Entry 1Q5H (X-ray diffraction, 2.00 A resolution); this record covers chains A and B of the 3 polymer chains in the assembly.

# Chain A (and B)
Name: dUTP pyrophosphatase
Source organism: Homo sapiens
Notes: chain B of this document is another copy of the same molecule, construct and numbering; everything in this record applies to it too
Reference sequence: P33316 (DUT_HUMAN); residues 1-141 here correspond to UniProt positions 24-164 (UniProt number = residue number + 23)
Chain sequence (147 residues; each row starts with the number of its first residue; numbers below 1 keep their minus sign (His-5 is residue -5)):
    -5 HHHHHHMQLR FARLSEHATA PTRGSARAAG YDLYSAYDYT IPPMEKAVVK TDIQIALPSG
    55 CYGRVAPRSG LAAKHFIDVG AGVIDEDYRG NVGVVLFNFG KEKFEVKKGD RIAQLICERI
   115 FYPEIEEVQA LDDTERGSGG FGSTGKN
Disordered / not traced: -5 to 0, 128-141 (chain B: -5 to 0, 137-141)
Sequence notes: expression tag (-5 to 0)
Bound ions: Mg2+: Glu112 (shared with Glu112(B) of chain B; 1 residue of chain C)
Small-molecule neighbours:
  - deoxyuridine-5'-diphosphate (DUD), molecule 1: Val59, Gly74, Ala75, Gly76, Val77, Ile78, Asp79, Tyr82, Asn85, Val86, Gly87, Val89
  - deoxyuridine-5'-diphosphate (DUD), molecule 2: Arg62, Ser63, Gly64, Gln108

# Interface between chain A and chain B
Residue-residue contacts - 87 pairs, chain A then chain B:
  Met1(A) - Pro117(B)
  Met1(A) - Glu118(B)  hydrogen bond (backbone-backbone)
  Gln2(A) - Pro117(B)
  Gln2(A) - Glu118(B)
  Gln2(A) - Glu120(B)  hydrogen bond
  Leu3(A) - Pro117(B)
  Leu3(A) - Glu118(B)  hydrogen bond (backbone-backbone)
  Leu3(A) - Ile119(B)
  Leu3(A) - Glu120(B)  hydrogen bond (backbone-backbone)
  Arg4(A) - Glu120(B)  salt bridge
  Arg4(A) - Val122(B)
  Phe5(A) - Ile119(B)  hydrophobic
  Phe5(A) - Glu120(B)  hydrogen bond (backbone-backbone)
  Phe5(A) - Glu121(B)
  Phe5(A) - Val122(B)  hydrogen bond (backbone-backbone)
  Ala6(A) - Val122(B)
  Ala6(A) - Gln123(B)
  Ala6(A) - Ala124(B)  hydrophobic
  Arg7(A) - Glu121(B)  salt bridge
  Pro15(A) - Ile119(B)  hydrophobic
  Ser19(A) - Asp81(B)  hydrogen bond
  Ala20(A) - Asp81(B)
  Arg21(A) - Ser53(B)
  Arg21(A) - Gly54(B)
  Arg21(A) - Glu80(B)  salt bridge
  Arg21(A) - Asp81(B)  hydrogen bond (backbone-side chain)
  Arg21(A) - Tyr116(B)
  Ala22(A) - Asp79(B)
  Ala22(A) - Tyr116(B)
  Ala23(A) - Tyr56(B)  hydrophobic
  Ala23(A) - Val77(B)  hydrophobic
  Ala23(A) - Asp79(B)  hydrogen bond (backbone-side chain)
  Ala23(A) - Ile114(B)  hydrophobic
  Tyr25(A) - Pro117(B)  hydrogen bond (side chain-backbone)
  Tyr25(A) - Glu118(B)
  Tyr25(A) - Ile119(B)
  Gln48(A) - Ala124(B)
  Gln48(A) - Leu125(B)  hydrogen bond (side chain-backbone)
  Ile49(A) - Leu125(B)
  Ala50(A) - Leu125(B)
  Ser53(A) - Phe115(B)
  Arg58(A) - Tyr56(B)  hydrogen bond
  Arg58(A) - Arg58(B)
  Arg58(A) - Val77(B)
  Ala60(A) - Val77(B)  hydrophobic
  Pro61(A) - Ala75(B)
  Ser63(A) - Ala75(B)
  Ala66(A) - Lys40(B)
  Ala66(A) - Ala75(B)
  Ala67(A) - Lys40(B)  hydrogen bond (backbone-side chain)
  Ala67(A) - Val42(B)  hydrophobic
  Lys68(A) - Lys40(B)
  Phe70(A) - Met38(B)
  Phe70(A) - Glu39(B)
  Phe70(A) - Lys40(B)
  Phe70(A) - Phe91(B)  hydrophobic
  Asp72(A) - Phe91(B)
  Asp79(A) - Arg130(B)  salt bridge
  Asp81(A) - Thr128(B)  hydrogen bond (backbone-side chain)
  Asp81(A) - Arg130(B)  salt bridge
  Tyr82(A) - Gly131(B)
  Tyr82(A) - Ser132(B)
  Arg83(A) - Asp126(B)  hydrogen bond (side chain-backbone)
  Arg83(A) - Asp127(B)
  Arg83(A) - Thr128(B)
  Arg83(A) - Gly131(B)  hydrogen bond (backbone-backbone)
  Gly84(A) - Gly131(B)
  Gly84(A) - Ser132(B)
  Gly87(A) - Phe135(B)
  Val89(A) - Phe135(B)  hydrophobic
  Phe93(A) - Phe93(B)  hydrophobic
  Lys95(A) - Met38(B)
  Lys95(A) - Glu39(B)  salt bridge
  Gln108(A) - Val77(B)
  Ile110(A) - Tyr56(B)  hydrophobic
  Ile110(A) - Val77(B)  hydrophobic
  Ile110(A) - Ile114(B)  hydrophobic
  Cys111(A) - Ile114(B)
  Cys111(A) - Phe115(B)  hydrogen bond (backbone-backbone)
  Cys111(A) - Pro117(B)  hydrophobic
  Glu112(A) - Tyr56(B)  hydrogen bond
  Glu112(A) - Glu112(B)
  Glu112(A) - Arg113(B)
  Glu112(A) - Ile114(B)
  Arg113(A) - Arg113(B)  hydrogen bond (backbone-backbone)
  Arg113(A) - Ile114(B)
  Arg113(A) - Phe115(B)
Other interface residues (no listed pair), chain A (48 interface residues in all): Arg17, Val42, Pro52, Gly54, Cys55, His69, Ile71
Other interface residues (no listed pair), chain B (40 interface residues in all): Asp72, Val89, Gly133, Gly134

# Overview
48 residues of chain A face 40 of chain B across their interface; the contacts include 19 hydrogen bonds and 6
salt bridges. Polar pairs include Arg4(A)-Glu120(B), Arg7(A)-Glu121(B) and Arg21(A)-Glu80(B). Chain A binds
deoxyuridine-5'-diphosphate.
Both chains are dUTP pyrophosphatase (Homo sapiens). Entry 1Q5H (Human dUTP Pyrophosphatase complex with dUDP)
was determined by X-ray diffraction, deposited together with 1Q5U.
